PDB entry 7C81 | electron microscopy, 3.10 A resolution | chains A and H of the 6 polymer chains in the assembly

Chain A:
Protein: VP1
From: Echovirus E30
Sequence (292 residues; row label = number of the first residue in the row):
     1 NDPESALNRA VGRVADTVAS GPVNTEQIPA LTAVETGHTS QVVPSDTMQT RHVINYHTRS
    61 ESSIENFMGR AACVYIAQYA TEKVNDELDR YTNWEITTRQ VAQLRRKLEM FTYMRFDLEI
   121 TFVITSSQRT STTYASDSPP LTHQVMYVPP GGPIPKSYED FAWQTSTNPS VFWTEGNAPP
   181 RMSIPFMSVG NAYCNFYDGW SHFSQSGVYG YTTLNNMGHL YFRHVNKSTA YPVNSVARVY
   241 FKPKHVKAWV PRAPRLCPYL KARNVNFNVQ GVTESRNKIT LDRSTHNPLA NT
Unresolved in the structure: 1-8, 285-292
Residues lining bound ligands: sphingosine (SPH): Ile96, Thr98, Phe116, Leu118, Ile120, Phe122, Val145, Met146, Tyr147, Pro169, Ser170, Val171, Met182, Ile184, Met187, Tyr193, Asn195, Asn215, Met217, Leu220

Chain H:
Protein: Heavy chain
From: Mus musculus
Sequence (216 residues; numbered 1 to 216; the number before each row is that of its first residue):
     1 QVQLQQSGSE LVRPGASVKL SCRASGYTFT TYWMHWVKQR PGQGLEWIGN IYPHSGNTNY
    61 DERFKSKATL TVDTSSSTAY MQLSSLTSED SAVYYCTRDL RGFAYWGQGT TVTVSSPKTT
   121 PPSVYPLAPA AASTAASMVT LGCLVKGYFP EPVTVTWNSG SLSSGVHTFP AVLQSDLYTL
   181 SSSVTVPSST WPSETVTCNV AHPASSTKVD KKIVPR
Unresolved in the structure: 131-134
Disulfide bonds: Cys22-Cys96, Cys143-Cys198

How chain A and chain H interact:
Pairs across the interface (14; chain A residue first):
  Glu82(A) - Trp33(H)
  Glu82(A) - Tyr52(H)
  Glu82(A) - Ser55(H)
  Lys83(A) - Trp33(H)  hydrogen bond (backbone-side chain)
  Lys83(A) - Asp99(H)  salt bridge
  Lys83(A) - Leu100(H)  hydrogen bond (side chain-backbone)
  Asp86(A) - Arg101(H)
  Asp89(A) - Arg101(H)  salt bridge
  Tyr91(A) - Arg101(H)  hydrogen bond
  Ser157(A) - Leu100(H)
  Glu159(A) - Tyr32(H)  hydrogen bond
  Ser228(A) - His54(H)
  Thr229(A) - His54(H)  hydrogen bond (backbone-side chain)
  Ala230(A) - His54(H)
Interface residues without a listed pair, chain A (11 interface residues in all): Lys156
Interface features reported in the paper:
  - epitope / paratope residues, chain A: Glu82(A), Lys83(A), Asp86(A), Asp89(A), Tyr91(A), Glu159(A), Thr229(A)
  - epitope / paratope residues, chain H: Asp99(H)

Overview:
The interface between chain A and chain H involves 11 residues on one side and 8 on the other; the contacts
include 5 hydrogen bonds and 2 salt bridges. Polar contacts include Lys83(A)-Asp99(H), Asp89(A)-Arg101(H) and
Lys83(A)-Trp33(H). Bound to chain A: sphingosine. From the paper: epitope/paratope residues Glu82(A), Lys83(A)
and Asp99(H) among others.
Chain A is VP1 (Echovirus E30) and chain H is Heavy chain (Mus musculus); the structure, E30 F-particle in
complex with 6C5, was determined by electron microscopy together with 7CMK and 7C80 from the same study.
